Entry 2JGC (X-ray diffraction, 2.40 A resolution); this record covers chains A and B.

[Chain A]
Name: Eukaryotic translation initiation factor 4E type 2
Source organism: Homo sapiens
UniProtKB: O60573 (IF4E2_HUMAN); residue numbers follow UniProt; this construct covers 45-234
Chain sequence (195 residues; row label = number of the first residue in the row):
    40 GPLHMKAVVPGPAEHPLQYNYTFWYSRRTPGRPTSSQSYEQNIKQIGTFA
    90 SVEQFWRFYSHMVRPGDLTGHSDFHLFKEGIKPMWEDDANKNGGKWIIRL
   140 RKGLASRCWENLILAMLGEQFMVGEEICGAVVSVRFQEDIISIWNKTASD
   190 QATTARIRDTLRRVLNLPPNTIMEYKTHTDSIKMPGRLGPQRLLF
Unresolved in the structure: 40-46, 72-79, 220-227
UniProt features mapped onto this chain:
  - region (EIF4EBP1/2/3 binding): His54 to Gln57, Trp95 to Ser99, Asn150 to Gly157
  - binding site (mRNA): Tyr78, Glu79, His110, Trp124, Glu125, Arg174 to Ile179, Lys222 to Pro224
  - modified residue: Lys134 (N6-acetyllysine)
  - cross-link (Glycyl lysine isopeptide (Lys-Gly)): Lys134 (interchain with G-Cter in ISG15), Lys222 (interchain with G-Cter in ISG15)
  - mutagenesis: Trp63 (W63A: Unable to bind capped mRNA), Trp95 (W95A: Ability to bind capped mRNA reduced to 40% of wild-type), Lys121 (K121R: Does not affect ubiquitination by ARIH1; when associated with R-130; R-134 and R-222), Trp124 to Asp126 (Unable to bind capped mRNA), Trp124 (W124A: Ability to bind capped mRNA reduced to less than 10% of wild-type; W124F: Ability to bind capped mRNA reduced to 13% of wild-type), Glu125 (E125A: Ability to bind capped mRNA reduced to less than 10% of wild-type), Asp126 (D126A: Slight reduction in ability to bind capped mRNA), Lys130 (K130R: Does not affect ubiquitination by ARIH1; when associated with R-121; R-134 and R-222), Lys134 (K134R: Does not affect ubiquitination by ARIH1; when associated with R-121; R-130 and R-222), Trp135 (W135A: Unable to bind capped mRNA), Trp148 (W148A: Unable to bind capped mRNA), Trp183 (W183A: Ability to bind capped mRNA reduced to less than 10% of wild-type; W183F: Unable to bind capped mRNA), 1 further mutagenesis entry in UniProt

[Chain B]
Name: Eukaryotic translation initiation factor 4E-binding protein 1
UniProtKB: Q13541 (4EBP1_HUMAN); residues 51-67 here correspond to UniProt positions 50-66 (UniProt number = residue number - 1)
Chain sequence (17 residues; each row starts with the number of its first residue):
    51 RIIYDRKFLMECRNSPV

[Interface between chain A and chain B]
Residue-residue contacts (35; chain A residue first):
  His54(A) - Tyr54(B)
  His54(A) - Phe58(B)
  His54(A) - Cys62(B)
  Pro55(A) - Ile52(B)
  Pro55(A) - Tyr54(B)  hydrogen bond (backbone-side chain)
  Leu56(A) - Ile52(B)
  Leu56(A) - Tyr54(B)  hydrophobic
  Gln57(A) - Arg51(B)
  Gln57(A) - Ile52(B)  hydrogen bond (side chain-backbone)
  Tyr58(A) - Arg51(B)  hydrogen bond
  Val91(A) - Tyr54(B)  hydrophobic
  Val91(A) - Leu59(B)  hydrophobic
  Val91(A) - Cys62(B)  hydrophobic
  Glu92(A) - Ser65(B)
  Glu92(A) - Val67(B)
  Trp95(A) - Leu59(B)  hydrogen bond (side chain-backbone)
  Trp95(A) - Met60(B)  hydrophobic
  Trp95(A) - Arg63(B)
  Ser99(A) - Arg63(B)
  Glu149(A) - Arg56(B)  salt bridge
  Glu149(A) - Met60(B)
  Asn150(A) - Arg56(B)  hydrogen bond
  Leu153(A) - Leu59(B)
  Leu153(A) - Met60(B)  hydrophobic
  Gly157(A) - Ile52(B)
  Gly157(A) - Ile53(B)
  Gly157(A) - Tyr54(B)  hydrogen bond (backbone-backbone)
  Glu158(A) - Arg51(B)  salt bridge
  Glu158(A) - Ile52(B)
  Gln159(A) - Ile53(B)
  Gln159(A) - Tyr54(B)  hydrogen bond (side chain-backbone)
  Met161(A) - Arg51(B)
  Met161(A) - Ile53(B)  hydrophobic
  Gly163(A) - Arg51(B)  hydrogen bond (backbone-side chain)
  Glu164(A) - Arg51(B)  salt bridge
Other interface residues (no listed pair), chain B (13 interface residues in all): Asp55

[In short]
The interface between chain A and chain B involves 18 residues on one side and 13 on the other; the contacts
include 8 hydrogen bonds and 3 salt bridges. Among the polar pairs are Glu149(A)-Arg56(B), Glu158(A)-Arg51(B)
and Glu164(A)-Arg51(B).
Here chain A is Eukaryotic translation initiation factor 4E type 2 (Homo sapiens) and chain B is Eukaryotic
translation initiation factor 4E-binding protein 1. Entry 2JGC (Structure of the human eIF4E homologous
protein, 4EHP without ligand bound) was determined by X-ray diffraction together with 2JGB from the same
study.
